Entry 8U9R (X-ray diffraction, 3.34 A resolution); this record covers chains C and K of the 14 polymer chains in the assembly.

[Chain C]
Molecule: DNA-directed RNA polymerase II subunit RPB3
Organism: Saccharomyces cerevisiae
UniProtKB: A0A6A5Q0Z3 (A0A6A5Q0Z3_YEASX); numbering as in UniProt (aligned over 1-318)
Chain sequence (318 residues; numbered 1 to 318; the number before each row is that of its first residue):
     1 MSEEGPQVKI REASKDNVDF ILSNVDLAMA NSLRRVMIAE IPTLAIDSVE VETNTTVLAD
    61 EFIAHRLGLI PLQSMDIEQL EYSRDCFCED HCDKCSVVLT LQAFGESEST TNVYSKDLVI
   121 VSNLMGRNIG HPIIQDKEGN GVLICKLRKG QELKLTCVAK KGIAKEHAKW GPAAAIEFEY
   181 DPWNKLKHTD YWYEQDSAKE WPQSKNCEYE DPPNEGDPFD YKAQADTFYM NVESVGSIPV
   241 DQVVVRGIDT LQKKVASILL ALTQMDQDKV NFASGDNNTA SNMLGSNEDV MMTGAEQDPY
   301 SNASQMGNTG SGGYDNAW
Unresolved in the structure: 1-2, 268-318
Ion coordination: Zn2+: Cys86, Cys88, Cys92, Cys95

[Chain K]
Molecule: DNA-directed RNA polymerase II subunit RPB11
Organism: Saccharomyces cerevisiae
UniProtKB: A0A6A5Q7A1 (A0A6A5Q7A1_YEASX); residues 1-120 here = UniProt positions 1-120
Chain sequence (120 residues; each row starts with the number of its first residue):
     1 MNAPDRFELF LLGEGESKLK IDPDTKAPNA VVITFEKEDH TLGNLIRAEL LNDRKVLFAA
    61 YKVEHPFFAR FKLRIQTTEG YDPKDALKNA CNSIINKLGA LKTNFETEWN LQTLAADDAF
Unresolved in the structure: 115-120

[How chain C and chain K interact]
Pairs across the interface (74):
  Glu3(C) with Asn104(K)
  Glu4(C) with Ala100(K); Thr103(K), hydrogen bond; Asn104(K), hydrogen bond
  Pro6(C) with Lys97(K); Leu101(K); Asn104(K)
  Gln7(C) with Leu101(K); Asn104(K)
  Val8(C) with Leu101(K), hydrophobic; Asn104(K); Phe105(K); Glu108(K)
  Lys9(C) with Glu108(K), salt bridge
  Ile10(C) with Glu108(K), hydrogen bond (backbone-side chain); Gln112(K)
  Glu12(C) with Leu114(K)
  Ala13(C) with Trp109(K), hydrophobic; Leu114(K)
  Ser14(C) with Leu114(K)
  Val18(C) with Trp109(K), hydrophobic
  Asp26(C) with Glu49(K); Lys97(K)
  Ala28(C) with Asn44(K); Ala48(K), hydrophobic
  Met29(C) with Leu45(K), hydrophobic; Glu49(K); Ile94(K), hydrophobic
  Ser32(C) with His40(K), hydrogen bond (side chain-backbone); Thr41(K), hydrogen bond (side chain-backbone); Leu45(K)
  Arg35(C) with Asp39(K), salt bridge; His40(K); Thr41(K), hydrogen bond
  Val36(C) with Thr41(K)
  Glu40(C) with Thr41(K), hydrogen bond
  Arg84(C) with Leu11(K)
  Lys165(C) with Arg6(K), hydrogen bond (backbone-side chain); Leu9(K); Phe10(K); Asp39(K), salt bridge
  Glu166(C) with Arg6(K), hydrogen bond (backbone-side chain); Phe7(K); Phe10(K)
  His167(C) with Arg6(K)
  Asp241(C) with Phe105(K); Trp109(K)
  Val244(C) with Phe105(K), hydrophobic
  Val245(C) with Phe105(K), hydrophobic; Glu106(K)
  Ile248(C) with Leu98(K); Leu101(K), hydrophobic; Lys102(K)
  Asp249(C) with Lys102(K), salt bridge
  Leu251(C) with Leu98(K), hydrophobic
  Gln252(C) with Ile95(K); Leu98(K); Gly99(K)
  Lys254(C) with Glu38(K), salt bridge
  Val255(C) with Leu42(K), hydrophobic; Leu45(K), hydrophobic; Cys91(K), hydrophobic; Ile95(K), hydrophobic
  Ala256(C) with Ile95(K)
  Ile258(C) with Phe35(K), hydrophobic; Leu42(K), hydrophobic; Cys91(K), hydrophobic
  Leu259(C) with Lys88(K); Cys91(K), hydrophobic; Asn92(K)
  Ala261(C) with Leu19(K), hydrophobic
  Leu262(C) with Leu87(K), hydrophobic; Lys88(K)
  Asp266(C) with Lys84(K), salt bridge
Other interface residues (no listed pair), chain C (44 interface residues in all): Phe20, Leu22, Val25, Asn31, Ile163, Ala164, Met265
Other interface residues (no listed pair), chain K (40 interface residues in all): Ile21, Arg47, Asn52

[Overview]
44 residues of chain C and 40 residues of chain K are in contact, with 9 hydrogen bonds and 6 salt bridges.
Among the polar pairs are Lys9(C)-Glu108(K), Arg35(C)-Asp39(K) and Lys165(C)-Asp39(K). Cys86(C), Cys88(C),
Cys92(C) and Cys95(C) form the Zn2+ site.
Chain C is DNA-directed RNA polymerase II subunit RPB3 and chain K is DNA-directed RNA polymerase II subunit
RPB11, both from Saccharomyces cerevisiae; the structure, Structural basis of transcription: RNA polymerase II
substrate binding and metal coordination using a free-electron laser, was determined by X-ray diffraction
together with 9BVT, 9BW0 and 8U9X from the same study.
